PDB entry 2Z3G | X-ray diffraction, 1.50 A resolution | chains A and B of the 4 polymer chains in the assembly

[Chain A (and B)]
Name: Blasticidin-S deaminase
Organism: Aspergillus terreus
Notes: EC 3.5.4.23; chain B of this document is another copy of the same molecule, construct and numbering; everything in this record applies to it too
UniProt: P0C2P0 (BSD_ASPTE); residue numbers follow UniProt; this construct covers 1-130
Amino-acid sequence (130 residues; row label = number of the first residue in the row):
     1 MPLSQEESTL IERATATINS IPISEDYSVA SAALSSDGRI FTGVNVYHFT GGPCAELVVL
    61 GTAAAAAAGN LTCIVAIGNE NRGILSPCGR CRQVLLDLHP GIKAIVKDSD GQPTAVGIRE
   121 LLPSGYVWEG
Disordered / not traced: 1, 125-130 (chain B: 1, 129-130)
Swiss-Prot annotation at these positions:
  - active site: E56 (Proton donor)
  - binding site (substrate): S28, R82, Y126, W128
  - binding site (Zn(2+)): C54, C88, C91
  - mutagenesis: E56 (E56D: Loss of activity; E56Q: Loss of activity), C91 (C91A: Loss of activity; C91S: Loss of activity)
Bound ions: Zn2+: C54, C88, C91

[Chain A / chain B interface]
Residue-residue contacts (37; chain A residue first):
  S28(A) - W128(B)
  V29(A) - W128(B)  hydrophobic
  G78(A) - W128(B)
  N79(A) - W128(B)
  R82(A) - V127(B)  hydrogen bond (side chain-backbone)
  R82(A) - W128(B)
  L85(A) - V127(B)
  L85(A) - W128(B)  hydrophobic
  S86(A) - S124(B)  hydrogen bond (side chain-backbone)
  S86(A) - G125(B)
  S86(A) - Y126(B)
  P87(A) - Y126(B)
  C88(A) - Q93(B)
  C88(A) - Y126(B)  hydrophobic
  G89(A) - G89(B)
  G89(A) - R90(B)
  G89(A) - Q93(B)  hydrogen bond (backbone-side chain)
  G89(A) - L122(B)
  R90(A) - G89(B)
  R90(A) - R90(B)
  R92(A) - L122(B)
  R92(A) - P123(B)  hydrogen bond (side chain-backbone)
  R92(A) - S124(B)  hydrogen bond (side chain-backbone)
  R92(A) - G125(B)
  R92(A) - Y126(B)
  Q93(A) - C88(B)
  Q93(A) - G89(B)  hydrogen bond (side chain-backbone)
  V106(A) - S124(B)
  E120(A) - P123(B)
  L121(A) - P123(B)
  L122(A) - G89(B)
  L122(A) - R92(B)
  P123(A) - R92(B)  hydrogen bond (backbone-side chain)
  P123(A) - E120(B)
  P123(A) - L121(B)
  P123(A) - P123(B)
  S124(A) - L121(B)
Interface residues without a listed pair, chain A (21 interface residues in all): T50, K107
Interface residues without a listed pair, chain B (15 interface residues in all): T50

[Overview]
The interface between chain A and chain B involves 21 residues on one side and 15 on the other; the contacts
include 7 hydrogen bonds. Polar pairs include R82(A)-V127(B), S86(A)-S124(B) and G89(A)-Q93(B).
Both chains are Blasticidin-S deaminase (Aspergillus terreus). Entry 2Z3G (Crystal structure of blasticidin S
deaminase (BSD)) was determined by X-ray diffraction together with 2Z3H, 2Z3I, 2Z3J, 1WN5 and 1WN6 from the
same study.
